Entry 8FFZ (electron microscopy, 3.80 A resolution); this record covers chains D and G of the 10 polymer chains in the assembly.

[Chain D]
Molecule: Transcription factor tau 95 kDa subunit
From: Saccharomyces cerevisiae
UniProt: P32367 (TFC1_YEAST); residue numbers follow UniProt; this construct covers 1-649
Amino-acid sequence (649 residues; each row starts with the number of its first residue):
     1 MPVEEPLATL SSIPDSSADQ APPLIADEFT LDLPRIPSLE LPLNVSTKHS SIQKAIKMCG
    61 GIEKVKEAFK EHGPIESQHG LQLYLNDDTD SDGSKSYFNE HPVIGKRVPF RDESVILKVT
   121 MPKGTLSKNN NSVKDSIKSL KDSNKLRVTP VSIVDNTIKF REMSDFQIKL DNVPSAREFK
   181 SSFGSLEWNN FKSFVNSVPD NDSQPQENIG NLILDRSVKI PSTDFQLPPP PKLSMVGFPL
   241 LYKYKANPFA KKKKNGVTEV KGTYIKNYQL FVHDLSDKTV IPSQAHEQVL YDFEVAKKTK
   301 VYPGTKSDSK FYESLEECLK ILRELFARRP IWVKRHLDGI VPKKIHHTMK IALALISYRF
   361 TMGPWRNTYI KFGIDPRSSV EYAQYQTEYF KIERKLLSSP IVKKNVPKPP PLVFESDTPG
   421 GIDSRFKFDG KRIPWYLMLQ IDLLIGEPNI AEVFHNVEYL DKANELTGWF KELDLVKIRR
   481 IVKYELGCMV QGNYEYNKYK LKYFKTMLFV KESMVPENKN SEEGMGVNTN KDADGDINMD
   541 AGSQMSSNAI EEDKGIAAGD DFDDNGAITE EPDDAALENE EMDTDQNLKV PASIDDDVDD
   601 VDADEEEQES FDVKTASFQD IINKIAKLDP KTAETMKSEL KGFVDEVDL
Unresolved in the structure: 1-23, 250-611, 648-649
UniProt features mapped onto this chain:
  - motif: A296 to K300 (Nuclear localization signal)
  - modified residue: S617 (Phosphoserine)

[Chain G]
Molecule: Transcription factor tau 55 kDa subunit
From: Saccharomyces cerevisiae
UniProt: Q12415 (TFC7_YEAST); residues 1-435 here = UniProt positions 1-435
Amino-acid sequence (435 residues; each row starts with the number of its first residue):
     1 MVVNTIYIAR HGYRSNWLPE GPYPDPLTGI DSDVPLAEHG VQQAKELAHY LLSLDNQPEA
    61 AFASPFYRCL ETVQPIAKLL EIPVYLERGI GEWYRPDRKP VIPVPAGYEI LSKFFPGVIS
   121 QEWDSTLTPN EKGETEQEMY MRFKKFWPLF IERVEKEYPN VECILLVTHA ASKIALGMSL
   181 LGYDNPRMSL NENGDKIRSG SCSLDKYEIL KKSYDTIDET DDQTSFTYIP FSDRKWVLTM
   241 NGNTEFLSSG EEMNWNFDCV AEAGSDADIK KRQMTKKTSS PIPEADDQTE VETVYISVDI
   301 PSGNYKERTE IAKSAILQYS GLETDAPLFR IGNRLYEGSW ERLVGTELAF PNAAHVHKKT
   361 AGLLSPTEEN ETTNAGQSKG SSTANDPNIQ IQEEDVGLPD STNTSRDHTG DKEEVQSEKI
   421 YRIKERIVLS NVRPM
Unresolved in the structure: 212-226, 266-289, 356-415
UniProt features mapped onto this chain:
  - modified residue: S365 (Phosphoserine)

[Chain D / chain G interface]
Contacting residue pairs (132; chain D residue first):
  L24(D) with E192(G)
  I25(D) with Q318(G)
  A26(D) with Q318(G), hydrogen bond (backbone-side chain); Y319(G)
  D27(D) with L317(G); Q318(G)
  E28(D) with V237(G); T239(G); I316(G); L317(G); Q318(G); R330(G), salt bridge
  F29(D) with T239(G); I316(G); L317(G), hydrogen bond (backbone-backbone); Y319(G), hydrophobic
  T30(D) with K206(G); E208(G); T239(G), hydrogen bond (backbone-backbone); M240(G)
  L31(D) with I311(G), hydrophobic; A315(G), hydrogen bond (backbone-backbone); I331(G), hydrophobic
  D32(D) with L54(G); D55(G); N56(G), hydrogen bond; K206(G), salt bridge; E208(G)
  L33(D) with Y50(G); M240(G), hydrophobic
  P34(D) with Y50(G); S53(G)
  R35(D) with I311(G); A354(G); H355(G), hydrogen bond (backbone-backbone)
  I36(D) with A349(G), hydrophobic; F350(G); P351(G), hydrophobic
  P37(D) with A349(G); F350(G), hydrogen bond (backbone-backbone); A353(G)
  S38(D) with E347(G), hydrogen bond; L348(G), hydrogen bond (side chain-backbone)
  L39(D) with T346(G); E347(G); L348(G), hydrogen bond (backbone-backbone); F350(G), hydrophobic
  E40(D) with T346(G); E347(G)
  L41(D) with G345(G); T346(G), hydrogen bond (backbone-backbone); L348(G), hydrophobic
  L43(D) with G345(G); T346(G), hydrogen bond (backbone-side chain)
  N44(D) with T346(G); K424(G), hydrogen bond
  V45(D) with T346(G), hydrogen bond (backbone-side chain); R422(G), hydrogen bond (backbone-side chain)
  S46(D) with R422(G)
  T47(D) with R422(G)
  I52(D) with R422(G)
  I56(D) with L348(G), hydrophobic; F350(G), hydrophobic
  I62(D) with F350(G), hydrophobic
  V65(D) with F350(G), hydrophobic
  K66(D) with E418(G), salt bridge
  F69(D) with F350(G), hydrophobic
  F110(D) with Y305(G); K306(G); E307(G)
  R111(D) with R308(G); E347(G), salt bridge; R426(G)
  D112(D) with I300(G); P301(G); S302(G), hydrogen bond (side chain-backbone); E307(G); R308(G); T309(G), hydrogen bond (side chain-backbone)
  E113(D) with I300(G); T309(G), hydrogen bond (backbone-backbone); E310(G); I311(G), hydrogen bond (side chain-backbone)
  S114(D) with S297(G), hydrogen bond; V298(G); D299(G), hydrogen bond
  V115(D) with I296(G); S297(G); V298(G), hydrogen bond (backbone-backbone); I311(G), hydrophobic
  I116(D) with Y295(G), hydrophobic; I296(G); I423(G), hydrophobic
  L117(D) with V294(G); Y295(G); I296(G), hydrogen bond (backbone-backbone); V298(G), hydrophobic
  K118(D) with E245(G), salt bridge; T293(G); V294(G)
  V119(D) with E292(G); T293(G); V294(G), hydrogen bond (backbone-backbone); I296(G), hydrophobic
  T120(D) with V291(G)
  M121(D) with E290(G); V291(G); E292(G), hydrogen bond (backbone-backbone); V294(G), hydrophobic
  P122(D) with E290(G); E292(G)
  K123(D) with E290(G), hydrogen bond (backbone-backbone); E292(G)
  G124(D) with E292(G), hydrogen bond (backbone-side chain)
  T125(D) with E292(G), hydrogen bond (backbone-side chain)
  L126(D) with E292(G), hydrogen bond (backbone-side chain); V294(G), hydrophobic
  S132(D) with E425(G), hydrogen bond
  V133(D) with V294(G), hydrophobic; I296(G), hydrophobic; E425(G), hydrogen bond (backbone-side chain)
  K134(D) with D325(G); W340(G); E425(G), hydrogen bond (backbone-side chain)
  I137(D) with L322(G); E323(G)
  K138(D) with E323(G)
  K141(D) with E323(G)
  N144(D) with N193(G), hydrogen bond (side chain-backbone)
  V148(D) with Y319(G), hydrogen bond (backbone-side chain)
  P150(D) with L317(G), hydrophobic
  V151(D) with Y421(G)
Other interface residues (no listed pair), chain D (61 interface residues in all): P109, N131, R147, I153, T157
Other interface residues (no listed pair), chain G (68 interface residues in all): R198, L238, K313, F329, L343, N352, I420

[Overview]
61 residues of chain D face 68 of chain G across their interface, with 34 hydrogen bonds and 5 salt bridges.
Polar pairs include E28(D)-R330(G), D32(D)-K206(G) and K66(D)-E418(G).
Here chain D is Transcription factor tau 95 kDa subunit and chain G is Transcription factor tau 55 kDa
subunit, both from Saccharomyces cerevisiae. Entry 8FFZ (TFIIIA-TFIIIC-Brf1-TBP complex bound to 5S rRNA gene)
was determined by electron microscopy.
